PDB entry 4IME | X-ray diffraction, 1.75 A resolution | chains A and C of the 4 polymer chains in the assembly

# Chain A (and C)
Protein: N-acetylneuraminate lyase
Source organism: Pasteurella multocida subsp. gallicida
Notes: EC 4.1.3.3; chain C of this document is another copy of the same molecule, construct and numbering; everything in this record applies to it too
UniProtKB: Q9CKB0 (NANA_PASMU); numbering as in UniProt (aligned over 1-293)
Chain sequence (293 residues; row label = number of the first residue in the row):
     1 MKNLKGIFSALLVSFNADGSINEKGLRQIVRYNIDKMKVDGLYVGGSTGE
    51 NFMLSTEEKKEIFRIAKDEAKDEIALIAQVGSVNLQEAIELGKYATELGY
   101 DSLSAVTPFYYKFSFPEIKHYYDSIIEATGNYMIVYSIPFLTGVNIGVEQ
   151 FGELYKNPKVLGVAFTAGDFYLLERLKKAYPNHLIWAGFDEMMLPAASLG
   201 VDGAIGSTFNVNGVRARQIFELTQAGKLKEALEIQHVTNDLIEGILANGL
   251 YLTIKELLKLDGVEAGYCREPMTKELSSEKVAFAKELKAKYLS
Differences from the reference sequence: engineered mutation Ala-164 (Lys in Q9CKB0)
Ligand contacts:
  - 1-ethoxy-2-(2-methoxyethoxy)ethane (ME2), molecule 1: Asn-84, Gln-86, Glu-87
  - 1-ethoxy-2-(2-methoxyethoxy)ethane (ME2), molecule 2: Lys-112, Pro-139, Phe-140, Leu-141, Thr-142, Gly-143
UniProt features mapped onto this chain:
  - active site: Tyr-136 (Proton donor)
  - binding site (aceneuramate): Ser-47, Thr-48, Tyr-136, Thr-166, Gly-188, Asp-190, Glu-191, Ser-207, Tyr-251
Reported in the primary citation:
  - mutagenesis - K164A: abolished catalytic activity
  - catalytic residues: Ser-47 (proposed by the authors, not directly observed)
  - specificity-determining residues: Ala-187, Phe-189 (proposed by the authors, not directly observed)

# Interface between chain A and chain C
Pairs across the interface (41; chain A residue first):
  Gly-168(A) / Gly-168(C)
  Phe-170(A) / Phe-170(C)  hydrophobic
  Phe-170(A) / Met-192(C)  hydrophobic
  Tyr-171(A) / Glu-191(C)
  Tyr-171(A) / Met-192(C)  hydrogen bond (backbone-side chain)
  Tyr-171(A) / Asn-239(C)
  Tyr-171(A) / Glu-243(C)
  Glu-174(A) / His-236(C)  salt bridge
  Glu-174(A) / Asn-239(C)  hydrogen bond
  Arg-175(A) / His-236(C)  hydrogen bond (side chain-backbone)
  Arg-175(A) / Asn-239(C)
  Arg-175(A) / Asp-240(C)  salt bridge
  Arg-175(A) / Glu-243(C)  salt bridge
  Lys-178(A) / His-236(C)
  Lys-178(A) / Asp-240(C)  salt bridge
  Glu-191(A) / Tyr-171(C)
  Met-192(A) / Phe-170(C)  hydrophobic
  Met-192(A) / Tyr-171(C)
  Leu-194(A) / Ser-198(C)
  Pro-195(A) / Pro-195(C)  hydrophobic
  Pro-195(A) / Ser-198(C)
  Ser-198(A) / Leu-194(C)
  Ser-198(A) / Pro-195(C)
  Ser-198(A) / Ser-198(C)
  Leu-199(A) / Leu-232(C)  hydrophobic
  Thr-223(A) / Leu-228(C)
  Gly-226(A) / Gly-226(C)
  Gly-226(A) / Leu-228(C)
  Leu-228(A) / Thr-223(C)
  Leu-228(A) / Leu-228(C)  hydrophobic
  Leu-232(A) / Leu-199(C)  hydrophobic
  His-236(A) / Glu-174(C)  salt bridge
  His-236(A) / Arg-175(C)  hydrogen bond (backbone-side chain)
  His-236(A) / Lys-178(C)
  Asn-239(A) / Tyr-171(C)
  Asn-239(A) / Glu-174(C)  hydrogen bond
  Asn-239(A) / Arg-175(C)
  Asp-240(A) / Arg-175(C)  salt bridge
  Asp-240(A) / Lys-178(C)  salt bridge
  Glu-243(A) / Tyr-171(C)
  Glu-243(A) / Arg-175(C)  salt bridge
Other interface residues (no listed pair), chain A (24 interface residues in all): Gly-200, Gln-235, Ile-242, Leu-246
Other interface residues (no listed pair), chain C (23 interface residues in all): Gln-235, Ile-242, Leu-246

# Overview
24 residues of chain A and 23 residues of chain C are in contact, with 5 hydrogen bonds and 8 salt bridges.
Polar pairs include Glu-174(A)/His-236(C), Arg-175(A)/Asp-240(C) and Arg-175(A)/Glu-243(C). Ligands of chain
A: 1-ethoxy-2-(2-methoxyethoxy)ethane. The paper reports the catalytic residue Ser-47(A); K164A of chain A
abolishes catalytic activity.
Both chains are N-acetylneuraminate lyase (Pasteurella multocida subsp. gallicida). Entry 4IME (Crystal
Structure of Pasteurella multocida N-Acetyl-D-Neuraminic acid lyase K164A Mutant) was determined by X-ray
diffraction together with 4IMC, 4IMD, 4IMF and 4IMG from the same study.
